7D3K - chains 1 and 4 of the 6 polymer chains in the assembly; structure by electron microscopy, 3.90 A resolution.

== Chain 1 ==
Molecule: O/tibet/99 VP1
Source organism: Foot-and-mouth disease virus
Amino-acid sequence (213 residues; each row starts with the number of its first residue):
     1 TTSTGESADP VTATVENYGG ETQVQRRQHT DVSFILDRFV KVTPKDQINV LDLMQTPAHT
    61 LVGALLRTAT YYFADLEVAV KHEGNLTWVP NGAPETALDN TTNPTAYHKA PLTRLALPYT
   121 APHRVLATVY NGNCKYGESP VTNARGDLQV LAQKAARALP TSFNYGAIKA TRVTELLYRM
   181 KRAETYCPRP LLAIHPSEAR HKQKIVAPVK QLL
Disordered / not traced: 1, 133-156, 209-213
From the paper describing this entry:
  - mutagenesis - V50A, D52A, P94A, E95A, P160A: decreased growth
  - mutagenesis - L159A: increased growth

== Chain 4 ==
Molecule: O/tibet/99 VP4
Source organism: Foot-and-mouth disease virus
Amino-acid sequence (85 residues; row label = number of the first residue in the row):
     1 GAGQSSPATG SQNQSGNTGS IINNYYMQQY QNSMDTQLGD NAISGGSNEG STDTTSTHTT
    61 NTQNNDWFSK LASSAFSGLF GALLA
Disordered / not traced: 1-14, 40-66

== Interface between chain 1 and chain 4 ==
Pairs across the interface - 18 pairs, chain 1 then chain 4:
  Thr2(1) with Gly78(4)
  Pro10(1) with Leu71(4), hydrophobic; Ala75(4); Phe76(4), hydrogen bond (backbone-backbone)
  Val11(1) with Phe76(4), hydrophobic
  Thr12(1) with Ala75(4); Phe76(4)
  Ser33(1) with Ser15(4), hydrogen bond (side chain-backbone); Gly16(4), hydrogen bond (side chain-backbone); Asn17(4)
  Phe34(1) with Asn17(4)
  Asp37(1) with Asn17(4)
  Glu77(1) with Asn32(4)
  Tyr119(1) with Ser33(4)
  Arg124(1) with Thr36(4), hydrogen bond
  Lys181(1) with Thr18(4)
  Arg182(1) with Asp35(4), salt bridge
  Pro188(1) with Phe68(4), hydrophobic
Interface residues without a listed pair, chain 1 (18 interface residues in all): Asn17, Asp75, Ala116, Pro118, Arg179
Interface residues without a listed pair, chain 4 (17 interface residues in all): Gln31, Ser74, Ser77, Leu83

== Summary ==
Chain 1 and chain 4 form an interface of 18 and 17 residues respectively; the contacts include 4 hydrogen
bonds and 1 salt bridge. Polar contacts include Arg182(1)-Asp35(4), Ser33(1)-Ser15(4) and Ser33(1)-Gly16(4).
The paper reports that V50A, D52A and P94A of chain 1, among others, reduce growth; L159A of chain 1 increases
growth; 6 substitutions were tested in all.
Here chain 1 is O/tibet/99 VP1 and chain 4 is O/tibet/99 VP4, both from Foot-and-mouth disease virus. Entry
7D3K (Foot and mouth disease virus O/tibet/99-bound the single chain fragmen antibody B77) was determined by
electron microscopy together with 7D3L, 7D3M and 7D3R from the same study.
